PDB entry 3U6L | X-ray diffraction, 1.97 A resolution | chains A and B of the 3 polymer chains in the assembly

[Chain A]
Name: Formamidopyrimidine-DNA glycosylase
From: Geobacillus stearothermophilus
Notes: EC 3.2.2.23
Reference sequence: P84131 (P84131_GEOSE); numbering as in UniProt (aligned over 2-274)
Chain sequence (273 residues; row label = number of the first residue in the row):
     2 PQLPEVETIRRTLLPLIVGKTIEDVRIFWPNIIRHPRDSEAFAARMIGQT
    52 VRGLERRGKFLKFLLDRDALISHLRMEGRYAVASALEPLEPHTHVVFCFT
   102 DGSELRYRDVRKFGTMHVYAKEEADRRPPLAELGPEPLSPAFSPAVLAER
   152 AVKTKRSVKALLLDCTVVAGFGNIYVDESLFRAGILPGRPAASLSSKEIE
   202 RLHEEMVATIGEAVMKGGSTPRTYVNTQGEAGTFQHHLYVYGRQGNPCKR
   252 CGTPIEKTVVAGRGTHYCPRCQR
Unresolved in the structure: 217-237
Differences from the reference sequence: engineered mutation Cys166 (Gln in P84131), Pro222 (Val in P84131)
Bound ions: Zn2+: Cys249, Cys252, Cys269, Cys272
Reported in the primary citation:
  - binding site for the 16-nt DNA strand: Phe114
  - conformationally variable residues (order/disorder transition): Lys217 to His237

[Chain B]
Molecule: 16-nt DNA strand
Sequence (16 nucleotides; each row starts with the number of its first residue):
     2 AGGTAGACCGGGACGC
Unresolved in the structure: 2, 16-17

[Chain A / chain B interface]
Contacting residue pairs (14; chain A residue first):
  Trp30(A) - DC10(B)  hydrogen bond to the phosphate
  Asn32(A) - DC10(B)  hydrogen bond to the phosphate
  Val111(A) - DG11(B)  sugar contact
  Val111(A) - DG12(B)  sugar contact
  Arg112(A) - DC10(B)  base contact
  Arg112(A) - DG11(B)  hydrogen bond to the base
  Arg112(A) - DG12(B)  hydrogen bond to the sugar
  Lys113(A) - DC10(B)  phosphate contact
  Lys113(A) - DG11(B)  salt bridge to the phosphate
  Phe114(A) - DC9(B)  base contact
  Phe114(A) - DC10(B)  sugar contact
  Thr155(A) - DG4(B)  hydrogen bond to the phosphate
  Lys156(A) - DG4(B)  hydrogen bond to the phosphate
  Arg157(A) - DG4(B)  phosphate contact
Other interface residues (no listed pair), chain B (6 interface residues in all): DT5

[In short]
Chain A and chain B form an interface of 9 and 6 residues respectively, with 6 hydrogen bonds and 1 salt
bridge. Polar contacts include Arg112(A)-DG11(B), Arg112(A)-DG12(B) and Trp30(A)-DC10(B). Cys249(A),
Cys252(A), Cys269(A) and Cys272(A) form the Zn2+ site. The paper reports a binding site for the 16-nt DNA
strand at Phe114(A); conformational variability at Lys217(A).
Here chain A is Formamidopyrimidine-DNA glycosylase (Geobacillus stearothermophilus) and chain B is a 16-nt
DNA strand. Entry 3U6L (MutM set 2 CpGo) was determined by X-ray diffraction together with 3U6D, 3U6E, 3U6M,
3U6O, 3U6P and 3U6S from the same study.
